Entry 4AG1 (X-ray diffraction, 1.40 A resolution); this record covers chains A and C.

== Chain A ==
Protein: Chymase
Source organism: Homo sapiens
Notes: EC 3.4.21.39
Reference sequence: P23946 (CMA1_HUMAN); residues 1-226 here correspond to UniProt positions 22-247 (UniProt number = residue number + 21)
Chain sequence (226 residues; row label = number of the first residue in the row):
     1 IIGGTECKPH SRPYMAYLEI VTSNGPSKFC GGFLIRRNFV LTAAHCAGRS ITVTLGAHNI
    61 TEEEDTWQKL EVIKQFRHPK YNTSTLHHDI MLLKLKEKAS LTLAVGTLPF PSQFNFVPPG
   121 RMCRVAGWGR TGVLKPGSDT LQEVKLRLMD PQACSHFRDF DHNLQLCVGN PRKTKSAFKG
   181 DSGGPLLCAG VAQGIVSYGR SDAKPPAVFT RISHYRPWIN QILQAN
Disordered / not traced: 112-116
Disulfides: Cys30-Cys46, Cys123-Cys188, Cys154-Cys167
Reported in the primary citation:
  - catalytic residues: Ser182 (citing earlier work)

== Chain C ==
Protein: Fynomer
Source organism: Synthetic construct
Chain sequence (84 residues; numbered -3 to 80; the number before each row is that of its first residue; numbers below 1 keep their minus sign (Met-3 is residue -3)):
    -3 MRGSGVTLFV ALYDYNATRW TDLSFHKGEK FQILEFGPGD WWEARSLTTG ETGYIPSNYV
    57 APVDSIQGEQ KLISEEDLHH HHHH
Disordered / not traced: -3 to 1, 65-80

== Interface between chain A and chain C ==
Pairs across the interface - 50 pairs, chain A then chain C:
  Thr22(A) - Leu30(C)
  Thr22(A) - Arg41(C)  hydrogen bond
  Ser23(A) - Leu30(C)  hydrogen bond (side chain-backbone)
  Asn24(A) - Gln28(C)  hydrogen bond
  Asn24(A) - Ile29(C)
  Asn24(A) - Leu30(C)
  Asn24(A) - Arg41(C)  hydrogen bond (backbone-side chain)
  Gly25(A) - Arg41(C)
  Pro26(A) - Arg41(C)  hydrogen bond (backbone-side chain)
  Lys28(A) - Glu39(C)  salt bridge
  His45(A) - Thr17(C)
  His45(A) - Tyr50(C)
  Arg77(A) - Glu31(C)  salt bridge
  Arg77(A) - Pro34(C)
  Tyr81(A) - Pro34(C)
  Tyr81(A) - Tyr50(C)  hydrogen bond
  Asn82(A) - Pro34(C)
  Asn82(A) - Gly35(C)
  Thr83(A) - Arg15(C)  hydrogen bond (backbone-side chain)
  Thr83(A) - Gly33(C)
  Thr83(A) - Pro34(C)  hydrogen bond (backbone-backbone)
  Thr83(A) - Gly35(C)
  Thr83(A) - Asp36(C)
  Thr83(A) - Trp37(C)  hydrogen bond (side chain-backbone)
  Thr83(A) - Tyr50(C)
  Ser84(A) - Arg15(C)  hydrogen bond (backbone-side chain)
  Ser84(A) - Asp36(C)
  Ser84(A) - Trp37(C)
  Thr85(A) - Arg15(C)
  Leu86(A) - Arg15(C)
  Leu86(A) - Thr17(C)
  Asp159(A) - Arg15(C)  salt bridge
  Ala177(A) - Trp16(C)
  Phe178(A) - Trp16(C)  hydrophobic
  Lys179(A) - Trp16(C)  hydrogen bond (side chain-backbone)
  Ser182(A) - Trp16(C)
  Val196(A) - Trp16(C)  hydrophobic
  Ser197(A) - Trp16(C)
  Tyr198(A) - Arg15(C)
  Tyr198(A) - Trp16(C)  hydrophobic
  Tyr198(A) - Thr17(C)
  Gly199(A) - Arg15(C)
  Gly199(A) - Trp16(C)  hydrogen bond (backbone-backbone)
  Arg200(A) - Thr14(C)
  Arg200(A) - Trp16(C)
  Ser201(A) - Ala13(C)  hydrogen bond (side chain-backbone)
  Ser201(A) - Thr14(C)  hydrogen bond (backbone-backbone)
  Ser201(A) - Arg15(C)  hydrogen bond (side chain-backbone)
  Ser201(A) - Trp16(C)
  Ala207(A) - Trp16(C)  hydrophobic
Other interface residues (no listed pair), chain A (28 interface residues in all): Ala47, Arg130
Other interface residues (no listed pair), chain C (19 interface residues in all): Glu47, Thr48

== In short ==
28 residues of chain A and 19 residues of chain C are in contact, with 15 hydrogen bonds and 3 salt bridges.
Polar contacts include Lys28(A)-Glu39(C), Arg77(A)-Glu31(C) and Asp159(A)-Arg15(C). From the paper: the
catalytic residue Ser182(A).
Chain A is Chymase (Homo sapiens) and chain C is Fynomer (Synthetic construct); the structure, Human Chymase -
Fynomer Complex, was determined by X-ray diffraction together with 4AFQ, 4AFS, 4AFU, 4AFZ and 4AG2 from the
same study.
